PDB entry 3U37 | X-ray diffraction, 2.10 A resolution | chains A and C of the 4 polymer chains in the assembly

# Chain A (and C)
Name: Acetyl-xylan esterase Est2A
Source organism: Butyrivibrio proteoclasticus B316
Notes: chain C of this document is another copy of the same molecule, construct and numbering; everything in this record applies to it too
UniProt: E0RVY7 (E0RVY7_BUTPB); residues 1-376 here = UniProt positions 1-376
Chain sequence (408 residues; each row starts with the number of its first residue; numbers below 1 keep their minus sign (Met-31 is residue -31)):
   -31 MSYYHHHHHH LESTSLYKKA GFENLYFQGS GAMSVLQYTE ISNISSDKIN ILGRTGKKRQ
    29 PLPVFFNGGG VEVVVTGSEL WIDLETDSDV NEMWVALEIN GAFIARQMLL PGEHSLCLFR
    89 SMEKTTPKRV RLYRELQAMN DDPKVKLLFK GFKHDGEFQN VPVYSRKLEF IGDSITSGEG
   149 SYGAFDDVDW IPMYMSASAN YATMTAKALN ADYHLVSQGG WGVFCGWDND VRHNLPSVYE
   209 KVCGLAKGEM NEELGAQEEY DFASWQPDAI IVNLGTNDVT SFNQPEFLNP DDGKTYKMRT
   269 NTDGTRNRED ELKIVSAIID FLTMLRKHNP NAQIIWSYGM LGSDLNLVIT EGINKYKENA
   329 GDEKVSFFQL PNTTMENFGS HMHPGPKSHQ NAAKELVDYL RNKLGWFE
Unresolved in the structure: -31 to 2, 376 (chain C: -31 to 2)
Differences from the reference sequence: expression tag (-31 to 0)

# How chain A and chain C interact
Contacting residue pairs (54):
  Trp49(A) with Leu78(C), hydrophobic
  Asp57(A) with Arg88(C), hydrogen bond (backbone-side chain)
  Val58(A) with Arg88(C), hydrogen bond (backbone-side chain); Ser89(C), hydrogen bond (backbone-side chain)
  Glu60(A) with Arg88(C), salt bridge
  Trp62(A) with Ile72(C), hydrophobic; Ala73(C), hydrophobic
  Ile67(A) with Met161(C), hydrophobic
  Asn68(A) with Ala152(C); Asp155(C), hydrogen bond
  Ala70(A) with Gly151(C); Ala152(C)
  Phe71(A) with Tyr150(C)
  Ile72(A) with Trp62(C), hydrophobic; Arg74(C), hydrogen bond (backbone-side chain); Met161(C), hydrophobic
  Ala73(A) with Trp62(C), hydrophobic; Arg74(C)
  Arg74(A) with Ile72(C), hydrogen bond (side chain-backbone); Ala73(C); Arg74(C), hydrogen bond (backbone-backbone)
  Gln75(A) with Gln75(C)
  Met76(A) with Cys85(C), hydrophobic; Arg88(C)
  Leu78(A) with Trp49(C), hydrophobic; Arg88(C)
  Cys85(A) with Met76(C), hydrophobic
  Arg88(A) with Asp57(C), hydrogen bond (side chain-backbone); Val58(C), hydrogen bond (side chain-backbone); Glu60(C), salt bridge; Met76(C); Leu78(C); Ile159(C)
  Ser89(A) with Val58(C), hydrogen bond (side chain-backbone); Ile159(C)
  Met90(A) with Asp157(C); Ile159(C), hydrophobic; Met161(C), hydrophobic; Tyr162(C)
  Glu91(A) with Asp157(C), hydrogen bond (backbone-side chain)
  Tyr150(A) with Phe71(C)
  Gly151(A) with Ala70(C); Ile72(C)
  Ala152(A) with Asn68(C); Ala70(C)
  Asp155(A) with Asn68(C), hydrogen bond
  Asp157(A) with Met90(C); Glu91(C), hydrogen bond (side chain-backbone)
  Ile159(A) with Ser89(C); Met90(C), hydrophobic
  Met161(A) with Ile67(C), hydrophobic; Ile72(C), hydrophobic; Met90(C), hydrophobic
  Tyr162(A) with Met90(C)
Also at the interface, not in a pair above, chain A (30 interface residues in all): Asn59, Phe87
Also at the interface, not in a pair above, chain C (30 interface residues in all): Asn59, Phe87

# Overview
The chain A/chain C interface involves 30 residues from each chain; the contacts include 13 hydrogen bonds and
2 salt bridges. Polar pairs include Glu60(A)-Arg88(C), Asp57(A)-Arg88(C) and Val58(A)-Arg88(C).
Chain A and chain C are both Acetyl-xylan esterase Est2A (Butyrivibrio proteoclasticus B316); the structure,
An Acetyl Xylan Esterase (Est2A) from the Rumen Bacterium Butyrivibrio proteoclasticus, was determined by
X-ray diffraction (same publication as 4DEV).
